Entry 3IVY (X-ray diffraction, 1.35 A resolution); this record covers chain A.

== Chain A ==
Molecule: Cytochrome P450 CYP125
Source organism: Mycobacterium tuberculosis
Notes: EC 1.14.-.-
Reference sequence: P63709 (CP125_MYCTU); numbering as in UniProt (aligned over 1-433)
Chain sequence (433 residues; each row starts with the number of its first residue):
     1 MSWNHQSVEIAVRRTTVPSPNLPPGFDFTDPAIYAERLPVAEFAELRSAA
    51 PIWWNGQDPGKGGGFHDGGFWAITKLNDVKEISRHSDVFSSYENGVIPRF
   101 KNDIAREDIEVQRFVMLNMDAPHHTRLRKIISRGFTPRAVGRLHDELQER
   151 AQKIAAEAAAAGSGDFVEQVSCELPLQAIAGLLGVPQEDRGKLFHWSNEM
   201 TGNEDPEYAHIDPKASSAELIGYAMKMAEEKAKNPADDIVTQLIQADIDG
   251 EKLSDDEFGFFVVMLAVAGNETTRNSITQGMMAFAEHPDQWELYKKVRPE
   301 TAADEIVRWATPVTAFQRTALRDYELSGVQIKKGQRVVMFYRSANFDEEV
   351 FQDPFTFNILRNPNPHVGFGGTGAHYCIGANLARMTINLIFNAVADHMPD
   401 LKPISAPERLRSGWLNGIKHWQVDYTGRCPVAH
Not modelled in the structure: 1-19, 232-238, 248-249, 428-433
Bound ions: heme Fe near Cys-377 (its only coordinating residue here)
Residues lining bound ligands: heme (HEM): Met-116, Leu-117, His-124, Arg-128, Phe-135, Ile-179, Met-264, Leu-265, Ala-268, Gly-269, Thr-272, Thr-273, Ser-276, Val-307, Pro-312, Val-313, Phe-316, Arg-318, Tyr-341, Gly-368, Phe-369, Gly-370, Gly-371, Ala-374, His-375, Tyr-376, Cys-377, Ile-378, Gly-379, Leu-382, Ala-383, Ile-387
Reported in the primary citation:
  - heme coordination: Cys-377 (proposed by the authors, not directly observed)
  - conformationally variable residues (side-chain flip): Val-267
  - catalytic residues: Thr-201, Glu-271, Thr-272 (proposed by the authors, not directly observed)
  - binding site for heme: Leu-117, Phe-316 (from molecular simulation)

== Overview ==
Chain A binds heme. From the paper: catalytic residues Thr-201, Glu-271 and Thr-272; a binding site for heme
at Leu-117 and Phe-316.
Chain A is Cytochrome P450 CYP125 (Mycobacterium tuberculosis); the structure, Crystal structure of
Mycobacterium tuberculosis cytochrome P450 CYP125, p212121 crystal form, was determined by X-ray diffraction
together with 3IW0, 3IW1 and 3IW2 from the same study.
